8DSD - chains A and B; structure by X-ray diffraction, 1.43 A resolution.

Chain A (and B):
Name: Nicotinamide phosphoribosyltransferase
Source organism: Homo sapiens
Notes: EC 2.4.2.12; chain B of this document is another copy of the same molecule, construct and numbering; everything in this record applies to it too
UniProtKB: P43490 (NAMPT_HUMAN); residues 1-491 here = UniProt positions 1-491
Chain sequence (499 residues; numbered 1 to 499; the number before each row is that of its first residue):
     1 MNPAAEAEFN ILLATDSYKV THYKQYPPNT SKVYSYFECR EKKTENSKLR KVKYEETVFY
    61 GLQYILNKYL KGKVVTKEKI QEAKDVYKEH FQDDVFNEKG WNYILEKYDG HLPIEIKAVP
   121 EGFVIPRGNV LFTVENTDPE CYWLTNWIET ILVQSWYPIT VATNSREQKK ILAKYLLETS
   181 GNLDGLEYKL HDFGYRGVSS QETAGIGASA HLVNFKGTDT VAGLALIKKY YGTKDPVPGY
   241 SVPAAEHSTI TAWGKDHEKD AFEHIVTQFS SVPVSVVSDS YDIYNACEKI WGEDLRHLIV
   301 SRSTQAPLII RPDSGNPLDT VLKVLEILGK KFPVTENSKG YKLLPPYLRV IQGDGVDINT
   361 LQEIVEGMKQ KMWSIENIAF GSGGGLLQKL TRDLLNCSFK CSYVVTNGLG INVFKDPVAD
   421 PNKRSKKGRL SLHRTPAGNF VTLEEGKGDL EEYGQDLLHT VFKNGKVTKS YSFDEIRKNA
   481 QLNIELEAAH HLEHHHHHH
Unresolved in the structure: 1-8, 42-52, 487-499
Differences from the reference sequence: expression tag (492-499)
Ligand contacts:
  - nicotinamide (NCA): Phe193, Arg196, Asp219, Ala244, Arg311
  - TIW ((3S)-1-[2-(4-methylphenyl)-2H-pyrazolo[3,4-d]pyrimidin-4-yl]-N-{[4-(methylsulfanyl)phenyl]methyl}piperidine-3-carboxamide): Asp184, Gly185, Tyr188, Lys189, His191, Phe193, Val242, Pro273, Thr304, Gln305, Pro307, Ile309, Arg349, Val350, Ile351, Glu376, Asn377, Ile378, Ala379
Reported in the primary citation:
  - binding site for nicotinamide: Asp219, Ser241, Ser275
  - binding site for TIW: Gly185, Tyr188, Lys189, His191, Val242, Pro307, Arg349, Val350, Ile351, Ala379
  - catalytic residues: His247 (citing earlier work)

How chain A and chain B interact:
Residue-residue contacts (224):
  Phe9(A) with Gln201(B)
  Leu13(A) with Tyr195(B); Val221(B)
  Ala14(A) with Tyr195(B)
  Thr15(A) with Tyr195(B); Asp219(B); Val221(B)
  Asp16(A) with Tyr195(B); Arg196(B), salt bridge; Asp219(B)
  Ser17(A) with Thr218(B); Asp219(B), hydrogen bond (backbone-backbone); Val221(B); Ser241(B)
  Tyr18(A) with Arg196(B), hydrogen bond; Asp219(B), hydrogen bond (backbone-side chain); Ala244(B); Ala245(B); Glu246(B), hydrogen bond
  Lys19(A) with Arg196(B); Glu246(B), salt bridge
  Thr21(A) with Pro243(B); Ala244(B); Phe269(B)
  His22(A) with Ala244(B), hydrogen bond (side chain-backbone); Ala245(B); Glu246(B), salt bridge; Thr249(B)
  Lys24(A) with His264(B), hydrogen bond (backbone-side chain); Gln268(B); Phe269(B)
  Gln25(A) with Ala244(B), hydrogen bond (side chain-backbone); Ala245(B); Thr249(B), hydrogen bond; Trp253(B), hydrogen bond (backbone-side chain); His264(B); Ile265(B); Phe269(B)
  Tyr26(A) with Glu246(B); Ser248(B), hydrogen bond; Thr249(B); Trp253(B)
  Pro27(A) with Ala252(B); Trp253(B), hydrophobic
  Pro28(A) with Trp253(B)
  Tyr69(A) with Gln201(B)
  Val86(A) with Leu224(B), hydrophobic
  Tyr87(A) with Val221(B)
  Glu89(A) with Pro236(B); Val237(B); Tyr240(B)
  His90(A) with Thr218(B), hydrogen bond (side chain-backbone); Leu224(B); Gly239(B), hydrogen bond (side chain-backbone); Tyr240(B); Ser241(B), hydrogen bond (backbone-backbone)
  Phe91(A) with Ser241(B); Val242(B)
  Gln92(A) with Tyr240(B)
  Asp93(A) with Val272(B)
  Val95(A) with Phe269(B), hydrophobic
  Asn146(A) with Glu246(B), hydrogen bond; Ser248(B), hydrogen bond
  Glu149(A) with Arg196(B), salt bridge; Glu246(B)
  Thr150(A) with Tyr195(B); Arg196(B)
  Ile151(A) with Gln201(B)
  Val153(A) with Arg196(B)
  Gln154(A) with Tyr195(B), hydrogen bond (side chain-backbone); Arg196(B); Val198(B); Ser200(B), hydrogen bond (side chain-backbone); Gln201(B), hydrogen bond
  Trp156(A) with Arg196(B), hydrogen bond (side chain-backbone); Gly197(B); Val198(B), hydrogen bond (side chain-backbone); Gln388(B)
  Tyr157(A) with Ser199(B)
  Tyr195(A) with Leu13(B); Ala14(B); Thr15(B); Asp16(B); Thr150(B); Gln154(B), hydrogen bond (backbone-side chain)
  Arg196(A) with Asp16(B), salt bridge; Tyr18(B), hydrogen bond; Lys19(B); Glu149(B), salt bridge; Thr150(B); Val153(B); Gln154(B); Trp156(B), hydrogen bond (backbone-side chain); Arg392(B)
  Gly197(A) with Trp156(B)
  Val198(A) with Gln154(B); Trp156(B), hydrogen bond (backbone-side chain)
  Ser199(A) with Tyr157(B); Ser199(B), hydrogen bond; Thr203(B), hydrogen bond; Ile206(B)
  Ser200(A) with Gln154(B), hydrogen bond (backbone-side chain); Ser200(B), hydrogen bond; Glu202(B); Thr203(B), hydrogen bond; Ile206(B)
  Gln201(A) with Phe9(B); Tyr69(B); Ile151(B); Gln154(B), hydrogen bond; Glu202(B), hydrogen bond (backbone-side chain)
  Glu202(A) with Ser200(B); Gln201(B), hydrogen bond (side chain-backbone); Glu202(B), hydrogen bond (side chain-backbone)
  Thr203(A) with Ser199(B), hydrogen bond; Ser200(B), hydrogen bond; Thr203(B), hydrogen bond
  Ile206(A) with Ser199(B); Ser200(B)
  Thr218(A) with Ser17(B); His90(B), hydrogen bond (backbone-side chain)
  Asp219(A) with Thr15(B); Asp16(B); Ser17(B), hydrogen bond (backbone-backbone); Tyr18(B), hydrogen bond (side chain-backbone)
  Val221(A) with Leu13(B); Thr15(B); Ser17(B); Tyr87(B)
  Leu224(A) with Val86(B), hydrophobic; His90(B)
  Pro236(A) with Glu89(B)
  Val237(A) with Glu89(B)
  Gly239(A) with His90(B), hydrogen bond (backbone-side chain)
  Tyr240(A) with Glu89(B); His90(B); Gln92(B)
  Ser241(A) with Ser17(B); His90(B), hydrogen bond (backbone-backbone); Phe91(B)
  Val242(A) with Phe91(B)
  Pro243(A) with Thr21(B)
  Ala244(A) with Tyr18(B); Thr21(B); His22(B), hydrogen bond (backbone-side chain); Gln25(B), hydrogen bond (backbone-side chain)
  Ala245(A) with Tyr18(B); His22(B); Gln25(B)
  Glu246(A) with Tyr18(B), hydrogen bond; Lys19(B), salt bridge; His22(B), salt bridge; Tyr26(B); Asn146(B), hydrogen bond; Glu149(B)
  His247(A) with Lys415(B), hydrogen bond
  Ser248(A) with Tyr26(B), hydrogen bond; Asn146(B), hydrogen bond; Cys401(B)
  Thr249(A) with His22(B); Gln25(B), hydrogen bond; Tyr26(B)
  Thr251(A) with Val413(B); Phe414(B)
  Ala252(A) with Tyr26(B), hydrophobic; Pro27(B); Val404(B); Ile411(B)
  Trp253(A) with Gln25(B), hydrogen bond (side chain-backbone); Tyr26(B); Pro27(B), hydrophobic; Pro28(B)
  Gly254(A) with Ile411(B)
  His264(A) with Lys24(B), hydrogen bond (side chain-backbone); Gln25(B); Tyr26(B)
  Ile265(A) with Gln25(B)
  Gln268(A) with Lys24(B), hydrogen bond (side chain-backbone)
  Phe269(A) with Thr21(B); Lys24(B); Gln25(B)
  Val272(A) with Asp93(B)
  Asp279(A) with Pro417(B)
  Ser280(A) with Lys415(B); Asp416(B), hydrogen bond (backbone-backbone); Pro417(B)
  Tyr281(A) with Phe414(B); Asp416(B); Pro417(B); Val418(B), hydrogen bond (backbone-backbone)
  Asp282(A) with Val418(B)
  Asp313(A) with Lys423(B), hydrogen bond (backbone-side chain)
  Ser314(A) with Pro417(B); Lys423(B)
  Gly315(A) with Ala419(B)
  Asp354(A) with Lys423(B), salt bridge
  Gln388(A) with Trp156(B); Gln388(B); Leu390(B), hydrogen bond (side chain-backbone)
  Lys389(A) with Thr391(B)
  Leu390(A) with Gln388(B), hydrogen bond (backbone-side chain)
  Thr391(A) with Lys389(B)
  Arg392(A) with Arg196(B)
  Cys401(A) with Ser248(B)
  Val404(A) with Ala252(B)
  Ile411(A) with Ala252(B)
  Val413(A) with Thr251(B); Ala252(B), hydrophobic
  Phe414(A) with Thr251(B); Tyr281(B)
  Lys415(A) with His247(B), hydrogen bond; Ser280(B)
  Asp416(A) with Ser280(B), hydrogen bond (backbone-backbone); Tyr281(B)
  Pro417(A) with Asp279(B); Ser280(B); Tyr281(B); Ser314(B)
  Val418(A) with Tyr281(B), hydrogen bond (backbone-backbone); Asp282(B)
  Ala419(A) with Gly315(B)
  Lys423(A) with Asp313(B), hydrogen bond (side chain-backbone); Ser314(B); Asp354(B), salt bridge
Interface residues without a listed pair, chain A (102 interface residues in all): Glu82, Ala204, Thr220, Ala222, Lys255, Ile283, Tyr284, Arg311, Lys400, Asp420
Interface residues without a listed pair, chain B (100 interface residues in all): Val95, Ala204, Thr220, Ala222, Lys228, Gly254, Lys255, Ile283, Arg311, Asp420

Summary:
102 residues of chain A and 100 residues of chain B are in contact, with 61 hydrogen bonds and 10 salt
bridges. Polar pairs include Asp16(A)-Arg196(B), Lys19(A)-Glu246(B) and His22(A)-Glu246(B). Ligands of chain
A: nicotinamide and compound TIW. The paper reports the catalytic residue His247(A); a binding site for TIW at
Gly185(A), Tyr188(A) and Lys189(A) among others.
Chain A and chain B are both Nicotinamide phosphoribosyltransferase (Homo sapiens); the structure, Human NAMPT
in complex with substrate NAM and small molecule activator NP-A1-S, was determined by X-ray diffraction
together with 8DSC, 8DSE, 8DSH, 8DSI and 8DTJ from the same study.
